7H2F - chains A and B; structure by X-ray diffraction, 1.38 A resolution.

Chain A:
Name: Serine protease subunit NS2B
Source organism: Zika virus
UniProtKB: Q32ZE1 (POLG_ZIKV); residues 46-89 here correspond to UniProt positions 1414-1457 (UniProt number = residue number + 1368)
Amino-acid sequence (46 residues; numbered 44 to 89; the number before each row is that of its first residue):
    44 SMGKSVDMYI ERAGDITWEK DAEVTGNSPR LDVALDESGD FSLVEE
Not modelled in the structure: 44-49, 89
Differences from the reference sequence: expression tag (44-45)

Chain B:
Name: Serine protease NS3
Source organism: Zika virus
Notes: EC 3.4.21.91, 3.6.1.15, 3.6.4.13
UniProtKB: Q32ZE1 (POLG_ZIKV); residues 11-177 here correspond to UniProt positions 1509-1675 (UniProt number = residue number + 1498)
Amino-acid sequence (168 residues; numbered 10 to 177; the number before each row is that of its first residue):
    10 MKEVKKGETT DGVYRVMTRR LLGSTQVGVG VMQEGVFHTM WHVTKGAALR SGEGRLDPYW
    70 GDVKQDLVSY CGPWKLDAAW DGLSEVQLLA VPPGERAKNI QTLPGIFKTK DGDIGAVALD
   130 YPAGTSGSPI LDKCGRVIGL YGNGVVIKNG SYVSAITQGK REEETPVE
Not modelled in the structure: 10-15, 172-177
Differences from the reference sequence: initiating methionine (10); conflict Lys107 (Arg1605 in Q32ZE1)
Curated features (UniProtKB/Swiss-Prot):
  - active site (Charge relay system): His51, Asp75, Ser135
Residues lining bound ligands: N-(piperidin-4-yl)methanesulfonamide (A1AJ6): Asp129, Tyr130, Pro131, Ala132, Gly133, Thr134, Ser135, Tyr150, Gly151, Tyr161

Chain A / chain B interface:
Contacting residue pairs - 95 pairs, chain A then chain B:
  Asp50(A) - Arg59(B)  salt bridge
  Met51(A) - Met26(B)
  Met51(A) - Val36(B)  hydrophobic
  Met51(A) - Val52(B)
  Met51(A) - Thr53(B)
  Met51(A) - Leu58(B)
  Met51(A) - Arg59(B)  hydrogen bond (backbone-backbone)
  Tyr52(A) - Arg24(B)
  Tyr52(A) - Val25(B)
  Tyr52(A) - Met26(B)  hydrogen bond (backbone-backbone)
  Tyr52(A) - Arg28(B)  hydrogen bond
  Tyr52(A) - Ser33(B)
  Tyr52(A) - Arg59(B)
  Ile53(A) - Tyr23(B)  hydrophobic
  Ile53(A) - Arg24(B)
  Ile53(A) - Met41(B)  hydrophobic
  Ile53(A) - Phe46(B)  hydrophobic
  Ile53(A) - Arg59(B)  hydrogen bond (backbone-backbone)
  Ile53(A) - Ser60(B)
  Ile53(A) - Leu65(B)  hydrophobic
  Glu54(A) - Tyr23(B)
  Glu54(A) - Arg24(B)  hydrogen bond (backbone-backbone)
  Arg55(A) - Glu17(B)
  Arg55(A) - Thr19(B)
  Arg55(A) - Asp20(B)  hydrogen bond (side chain-backbone)
  Arg55(A) - Val22(B)
  Arg55(A) - Tyr23(B)
  Ala56(A) - Val22(B)  hydrogen bond (backbone-backbone)
  Ala56(A) - Val100(B)  hydrophobic
  Ala56(A) - Ala106(B)
  Gly57(A) - Gly21(B)
  Gly57(A) - Val22(B)  hydrogen bond (backbone-backbone)
  Asp58(A) - Leu98(B)
  Ile59(A) - Gly21(B)
  Ile59(A) - Val22(B)
  Ile59(A) - Val40(B)  hydrophobic
  Ile59(A) - Leu98(B)  hydrophobic
  Ile59(A) - Leu140(B)  hydrophobic
  Ile59(A) - Gly144(B)
  Ile59(A) - Val146(B)  hydrophobic
  Thr60(A) - Asn108(B)  hydrogen bond (backbone-side chain)
  Thr60(A) - Leu140(B)
  Trp61(A) - Glu94(B)
  Trp61(A) - Val95(B)
  Trp61(A) - Gln96(B)
  Trp61(A) - Gln110(B)
  Trp61(A) - Leu140(B)
  Trp61(A) - Asp141(B)
  Trp61(A) - Lys142(B)
  Glu62(A) - Gln96(B)  hydrogen bond (backbone-side chain)
  Glu62(A) - Asn108(B)
  Ala65(A) - Gln96(B)
  Ala65(A) - Asn108(B)
  Glu66(A) - Ile109(B)
  Glu66(A) - Gln110(B)  hydrogen bond (backbone-backbone)
  Val67(A) - Glu94(B)
  Val67(A) - Gln110(B)
  Thr68(A) - Ile109(B)
  Thr68(A) - Gln110(B)  hydrogen bond (backbone-backbone)
  Thr68(A) - Thr111(B)  hydrogen bond (backbone-side chain)
  Thr68(A) - Leu128(B)
  Gly69(A) - Thr111(B)
  Gly69(A) - Ala127(B)
  Asn70(A) - Leu112(B)
  Asn70(A) - Ala127(B)
  Ser71(A) - Leu112(B)  hydrogen bond (side chain-backbone)
  Ser71(A) - Pro113(B)
  Ser71(A) - Gly114(B)
  Pro72(A) - Gly114(B)
  Pro72(A) - Ile115(B)  hydrogen bond (backbone-backbone)
  Pro72(A) - Ala127(B)
  Arg73(A) - Ile115(B)
  Leu74(A) - Ile115(B)  hydrogen bond (backbone-backbone)
  Leu74(A) - Phe116(B)
  Leu74(A) - Lys117(B)  hydrogen bond (backbone-backbone)
  Leu74(A) - Ile156(B)  hydrophobic
  Asp75(A) - Lys117(B)
  Val76(A) - Phe116(B)  hydrophobic
  Val76(A) - Lys117(B)  hydrogen bond (backbone-backbone)
  Val76(A) - Thr118(B)
  Leu78(A) - Lys73(B)
  Asp79(A) - Lys73(B)
  Glu80(A) - Lys73(B)
  Ser81(A) - Val72(B)
  Gly82(A) - Val72(B)
  Gly82(A) - Lys73(B)
  Gly82(A) - Asn152(B)  hydrogen bond (backbone-side chain)
  Phe84(A) - Phe116(B)  hydrophobic
  Phe84(A) - Asn152(B)
  Phe84(A) - Gly153(B)
  Phe84(A) - Val154(B)
  Phe84(A) - Ala164(B)  hydrophobic
  Leu86(A) - Val155(B)
  Leu86(A) - Ile156(B)  hydrophobic
  Glu88(A) - Lys157(B)
Interface residues without a listed pair, chain A (34 interface residues in all): Ser85
Interface residues without a listed pair, chain B (60 interface residues in all): Thr27, Arg29, Ala57, Ile123, Pro138, Val162

In short:
34 residues of chain A and 60 residues of chain B are in contact; the contacts include 19 hydrogen bonds and 1
salt bridge. Polar contacts include Asp50(A)-Arg59(B), Tyr52(A)-Arg28(B) and Arg55(A)-Asp20(B). Chain B binds
N-(piperidin-4-yl)methanesulfonamide. UniProt lists 3 active-site residues on chain B.
Here chain A is Serine protease subunit NS2B and chain B is Serine protease NS3, both from Zika virus. Entry
7H2F (PanDDA analysis group deposition -- Crystal Structure of ZIKV NS2B-NS3 protease in complex with
Z1491215378) was determined by X-ray diffraction.
